PDB entry 6QPW | electron microscopy, 3.30 A resolution | chains A and E of the 4 polymer chains in the assembly

# Chain A
Name: Structural maintenance of chromosomes protein
Organism: Chaetomium thermophilum var. thermophilum DSM 1495
UniProtKB: G0SGH3 (G0SGH3_CHATD); residues 1-242 here = UniProt positions 1-242
Chain sequence (242 residues; each row starts with the number of its first residue):
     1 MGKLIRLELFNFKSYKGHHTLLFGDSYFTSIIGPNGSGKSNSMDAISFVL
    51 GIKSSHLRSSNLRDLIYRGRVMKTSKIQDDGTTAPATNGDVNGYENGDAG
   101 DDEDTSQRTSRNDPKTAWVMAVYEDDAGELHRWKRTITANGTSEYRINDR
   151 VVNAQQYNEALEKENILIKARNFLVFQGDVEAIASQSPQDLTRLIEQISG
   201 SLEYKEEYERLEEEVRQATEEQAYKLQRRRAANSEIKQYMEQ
Disordered / not traced: 1, 55-60, 71-114, 235-242
Ion coordination: Mg2+: Gln177 (together with ATP-gamma-S)
Residues lining bound ligands: ATP-gamma-S (AGS; phosphothiophosphoric acid-adenylate ester): Lys13, Ser14, Pro34, Asn35, Gly36, Ser37, Gly38, Lys39, Ser40, Asn41, Asp64, Leu65, Ile66, Tyr67, Arg68, Gln177

# Chain E
Name: Sister chromatid cohesion protein 1, Structural maintenance of chromosomes protein
Organism: Saccharomyces cerevisiae S288C
UniProtKB: chimeric construct of Q12158, G0SGH3: residues 899-1057 from Q12158 (SCC1_YEAST) positions 1-159 (UniProt number = residue number - 898); residues 1058-1264 from G0SGH3 positions 1058-1264 (same numbers)
Chain sequence (372 residues; each row starts with the number of its first residue):
   899 MVTENPQRLTVLRLATNKGPLAQIWLASNMSNIPRGSVIQTHIAESAKEI
   949 AKASGSDDESGDNEYITLRTSGELLQGIVRVYSKQATFLLTDIKDTLTKI
   999 SMLFKTSQKMTSTVNRLNTVTRVHQLMLEDAVTEREVLVTPGLEFLDDTT
  1049 IPVGLMAQENPNLRAMDRLDHVRKQLEQTEQEFEASKAKLRQARESFQAV
  1099 KQKRLELFNKAFTHIQEQITHVYKELTRSEAYPLGGQAYLDIEEDTDTPF
  1149 LSGVKYHAMPPCKRFRDMEHLSGGEKTMAALALLFAIHSYQPSPFFVLDE
  1199 VDCALDNANVEKIKKYIREHAGPGMQFIVISLKPALFQASESLIGVYRDQ
  1249 EANTSRTLTLDLRKYRHHHHHH
Disordered / not traced: 899-1068, 1267-1270
Sequence notes: engineered mutation Ser954 (Cys56 in Q12158), Cys1160 (Leu in G0SGH3), Cys1201 (Ala in G0SGH3); expression tag (1265-1270)
Residues lining bound ligands:
  - ATP-gamma-S (AGS; phosphothiophosphoric acid-adenylate ester), molecule 1: Lys1161, His1168, Ser1170, Gly1171, Gly1172, Glu1173
  - ATP-gamma-S (AGS), molecule 2: Glu1198, Leu1230, Arg1246

# Interface between chain A and chain E
Pairs across the interface (157):
  Gly2(A) - Pro1192(E)
  Lys3(A) - Gln1224(E)
  Leu4(A) - Phe1193(E)  hydrophobic
  Leu4(A) - Gln1224(E)  hydrogen bond (backbone-side chain)
  Ser14(A) - Arg1246(E)
  Ser14(A) - Thr1252(E)
  Ser14(A) - Ser1253(E)  hydrogen bond (backbone-backbone)
  Tyr15(A) - Val1244(E)
  Tyr15(A) - Ser1253(E)
  Tyr15(A) - Thr1255(E)
  Lys16(A) - Thr1252(E)  hydrogen bond (backbone-side chain)
  His19(A) - Thr1252(E)
  His19(A) - Ser1253(E)  hydrogen bond (side chain-backbone)
  His19(A) - Arg1254(E)
  Thr20(A) - Thr1255(E)  hydrogen bond (backbone-side chain)
  Leu21(A) - Ile1242(E)  hydrophobic
  Leu21(A) - Thr1255(E)
  Leu22(A) - Ile1242(E)
  Phe23(A) - Gln1224(E)
  Phe23(A) - Ile1226(E)  hydrophobic
  Asp25(A) - Arg1261(E)  salt bridge
  Ser26(A) - Gln1224(E)  hydrogen bond (backbone-side chain)
  Ser26(A) - Glu1239(E)
  Ser26(A) - Ser1240(E)  hydrogen bond
  Ser26(A) - Arg1261(E)  hydrogen bond
  Tyr27(A) - Ala1219(E)
  Tyr27(A) - Gly1220(E)
  Tyr27(A) - Pro1221(E)  hydrophobic
  Tyr27(A) - Gln1224(E)
  Tyr27(A) - Phe1225(E)  hydrogen bond (backbone-backbone)
  Tyr27(A) - Glu1239(E)  hydrogen bond (backbone-side chain)
  Phe28(A) - Ile1215(E)  hydrophobic
  Phe28(A) - Ala1219(E)  hydrophobic
  Phe28(A) - Phe1225(E)
  Phe28(A) - Val1227(E)  hydrophobic
  Phe28(A) - Ala1237(E)
  Phe28(A) - Ser1238(E)
  Phe28(A) - Glu1239(E)  hydrogen bond (backbone-backbone)
  Phe28(A) - Ser1240(E)  hydrogen bond (backbone-backbone)
  Thr29(A) - Phe1225(E)  hydrogen bond (backbone-backbone)
  Thr29(A) - Ile1226(E)
  Thr29(A) - Val1227(E)  hydrogen bond (backbone-backbone)
  Thr29(A) - Ser1240(E)  hydrogen bond
  Thr29(A) - Ile1242(E)
  Ser30(A) - Val1227(E)
  Ser30(A) - Phe1235(E)
  Ser30(A) - Ser1238(E)  hydrogen bond
  Ser30(A) - Ser1240(E)  hydrogen bond (backbone-backbone)
  Ser30(A) - Leu1241(E)
  Ser30(A) - Ile1242(E)  hydrogen bond (backbone-backbone)
  Ile31(A) - Ile1226(E)  hydrophobic
  Ile31(A) - Val1227(E)  hydrogen bond (backbone-backbone)
  Ile31(A) - Ile1228(E)
  Ile31(A) - Ser1229(E)  hydrogen bond (backbone-backbone)
  Ile31(A) - Ile1242(E)
  Ile31(A) - Val1244(E)  hydrophobic
  Ile32(A) - Ser1229(E)
  Ile32(A) - Phe1235(E)  hydrophobic
  Ile32(A) - Ile1242(E)  hydrogen bond (backbone-backbone)
  Ile32(A) - Gly1243(E)
  Ile32(A) - Val1244(E)  hydrogen bond (backbone-backbone)
  Gly33(A) - Leu1230(E)
  Gly33(A) - Val1244(E)
  Pro34(A) - Val1244(E)
  Gly36(A) - Arg1246(E)  hydrogen bond (backbone-side chain)
  Ser37(A) - Val1244(E)  hydrogen bond (side chain-backbone)
  Ser37(A) - Tyr1245(E)  hydrogen bond (side chain-backbone)
  Ser37(A) - Arg1246(E)  hydrogen bond (side chain-backbone)
  Ser37(A) - Ser1253(E)  hydrogen bond (backbone-side chain)
  Lys39(A) - Glu1198(E)  salt bridge
  Lys39(A) - Ile1228(E)
  Ser40(A) - Asp1197(E)
  Met43(A) - Val1195(E)  hydrophobic
  Met43(A) - Asp1197(E)
  Met43(A) - Ile1228(E)  hydrophobic
  Leu50(A) - Phe1193(E)  hydrophobic
  Tyr67(A) - Ala1250(E)
  Tyr67(A) - Asn1251(E)  hydrogen bond (side chain-backbone)
  Gly69(A) - Asn1251(E)  hydrogen bond (backbone-side chain)
  Tyr123(A) - Pro1192(E)
  Glu164(A) - Pro1192(E)
  Asn165(A) - Gln1189(E)
  Asn165(A) - Pro1190(E)
  Asn165(A) - Ser1191(E)
  Ile166(A) - Pro1192(E)  hydrophobic
  Ile166(A) - Phe1193(E)  hydrophobic
  Leu167(A) - Gln1189(E)
  Asn172(A) - Ile1185(E)
  Asn172(A) - His1186(E)  hydrogen bond (backbone-side chain)
  Asn172(A) - Gln1189(E)
  Asn172(A) - Phe1194(E)
  Phe173(A) - Ser1191(E)
  Phe173(A) - Phe1193(E)
  Phe173(A) - Phe1194(E)  hydrophobic
  Phe173(A) - Val1195(E)  hydrogen bond (backbone-backbone)
  Leu174(A) - Val1195(E)
  Val175(A) - Leu1182(E)  hydrophobic
  Val175(A) - Phe1194(E)  hydrophobic
  Val175(A) - Val1195(E)  hydrogen bond (backbone-backbone)
  Val175(A) - Leu1196(E)  hydrophobic
  Val175(A) - Asp1197(E)  hydrogen bond (backbone-backbone)
  Val175(A) - Val1199(E)  hydrophobic
  Phe176(A) - Asp1197(E)
  Gln177(A) - Asp1197(E)  hydrogen bond (backbone-side chain)
  Gln177(A) - Glu1198(E)
  Val180(A) - Ala1178(E)
  Val180(A) - Leu1179(E)  hydrophobic
  Val180(A) - Leu1182(E)  hydrophobic
  Val180(A) - Val1199(E)  hydrophobic
  Glu181(A) - Lys1174(E)  salt bridge
  Ile183(A) - Ala1178(E)  hydrophobic
  Ile183(A) - Leu1181(E)  hydrophobic
  Ile183(A) - Leu1182(E)  hydrophobic
  Ala184(A) - Glu1167(E)
  Pro188(A) - Gly1151(E)
  Pro188(A) - Val1152(E)
  Gln189(A) - Ser1150(E)
  Gln189(A) - Gly1151(E)  hydrogen bond (side chain-backbone)
  Leu191(A) - Val1152(E)  hydrophobic
  Leu191(A) - Leu1181(E)  hydrophobic
  Thr192(A) - Phe1148(E)
  Thr192(A) - Ser1150(E)  hydrogen bond (side chain-backbone)
  Thr192(A) - Gly1151(E)
  Thr192(A) - Val1152(E)  hydrogen bond (side chain-backbone)
  Leu194(A) - Ile1185(E)  hydrophobic
  Ile195(A) - Phe1106(E)  hydrophobic
  Ile195(A) - Ile1113(E)  hydrophobic
  Ile195(A) - Ile1185(E)  hydrophobic
  Glu196(A) - Arg1102(E)  salt bridge
  Glu196(A) - Phe1106(E)
  Glu196(A) - Phe1148(E)
  Ile198(A) - Ile1185(E)  hydrophobic
  Ile198(A) - Tyr1188(E)
  Ser199(A) - Leu1105(E)  hydrogen bond (side chain-backbone)
  Ser199(A) - Phe1106(E)
  Ser199(A) - Ala1109(E)
  Gly200(A) - Leu1105(E)
  Ser201(A) - Arg1102(E)
  Ser201(A) - Leu1105(E)
  Tyr204(A) - Val1098(E)  hydrophobic
  Tyr204(A) - Lys1101(E)
  Tyr208(A) - Phe1095(E)  hydrophobic
  Tyr208(A) - Lys1099(E)
  Tyr208(A) - Arg1102(E)
  Tyr208(A) - Phe1148(E)
  Leu211(A) - Ala1091(E)
  Leu211(A) - Ser1094(E)
  Leu211(A) - Phe1095(E)
  Glu212(A) - Phe1095(E)
  Val215(A) - Ala1091(E)
  Val215(A) - Arg1092(E)
  Ala218(A) - Leu1088(E)
  Thr219(A) - Leu1088(E)
  Gln222(A) - Phe1081(E)
  Gln222(A) - Leu1088(E)
  Lys225(A) - Phe1081(E)
  Arg229(A) - Glu1078(E)
Also at the interface, not in a pair above, chain A (73 interface residues in all): Asn35, Gly38, Ile46, Arg68, Asp179, Lys205, Leu226, Asn233
Also at the interface, not in a pair above, chain E (77 interface residues in all): Leu1074, Lys1087, Thr1146, Leu1149, Lys1153, Tyr1154, Met1223, Leu1234, Thr1257

# In short
73 residues of chain A and 77 residues of chain E are in contact, with 38 hydrogen bonds and 4 salt bridges.
Polar pairs include Asp25(A)-Arg1261(E), Lys39(A)-Glu1198(E) and Glu181(A)-Lys1174(E). One ATP-gamma-S
molecule is bound between chain A and chain E. Bound to chain E: ATP-gamma-S.
Here chain A is Structural maintenance of chromosomes protein (Chaetomium thermophilum var. thermophilum DSM
1495) and chain E is Sister chromatid cohesion protein 1, Structural maintenance of chromosomes protein
(Saccharomyces cerevisiae S288C). Entry 6QPW (Structural basis of cohesin ring opening) was determined by
electron microscopy.
